PDB entry 7LCR | X-ray diffraction, 1.95 A resolution | chains A and B

# Chain A (and B)
Protein: 3C-like proteinase
Source organism: Severe acute respiratory syndrome coronavirus 2
Notes: EC 3.4.22.69; chain B of this document is another copy of the same molecule, construct and numbering; everything in this record applies to it too
Reference sequence: P0DTD1 (R1AB_SARS2); residues 1-306 here correspond to UniProt positions 3264-3569 (UniProt number = residue number + 3263)
Amino-acid sequence (306 residues; each row starts with the number of its first residue):
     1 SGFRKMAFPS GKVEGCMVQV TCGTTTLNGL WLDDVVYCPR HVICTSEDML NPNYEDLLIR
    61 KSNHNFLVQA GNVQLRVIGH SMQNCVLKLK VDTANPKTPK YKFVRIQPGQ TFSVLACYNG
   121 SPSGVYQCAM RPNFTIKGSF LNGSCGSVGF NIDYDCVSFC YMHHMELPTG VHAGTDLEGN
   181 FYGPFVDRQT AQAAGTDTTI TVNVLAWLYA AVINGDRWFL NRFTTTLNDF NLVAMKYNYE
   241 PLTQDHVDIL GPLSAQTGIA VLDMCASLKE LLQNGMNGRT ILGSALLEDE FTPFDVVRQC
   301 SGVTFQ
Covalently attached groups: compound XTM linked to C145
Residues lining bound ligands: XTM (N~2~-{[(3-fluorophenyl)methoxy]carbonyl}-N-{(2S)-1-hydroxy-3-[(3S)-2-oxopyrrolidin-3-yl]propan-2-yl}-L-leucinamide): H41, Y54, F140, L141, N142, G143, S144, H163, H164, M165, E166, H172, D187, R188, Q189
UniProt features mapped onto this chain:
  - active site: H41 (For 3CL-PRO activity), C145 (Nucleophile)
  - site: Q306 (Cleavage)
  - cross-link (Glycyl lysine isopeptide (Lys-Gly)): K5 (interchain with G-Cter in ubiquitin), K90 (interchain with G-Cter in ubiquitin)
Reported in the primary citation:
  - binding site for XTM: C145

# How chain A and chain B interact
Pairs across the interface - 84 pairs, chain A then chain B:
  S1(A) - G138(B)
  S1(A) - S139(B)
  S1(A) - F140(B)  hydrogen bond (backbone-backbone)
  S1(A) - E166(B)  hydrogen bond (backbone-side chain)
  S1(A) - G170(B)
  S1(A) - H172(B)  hydrogen bond (backbone-side chain)
  G2(A) - G138(B)
  G2(A) - S139(B)  hydrogen bond (backbone-side chain)
  R4(A) - K5(B)
  R4(A) - Y126(B)
  R4(A) - Q127(B)  hydrogen bond (side chain-backbone)
  R4(A) - C128(B)
  R4(A) - K137(B)  hydrogen bond (side chain-backbone)
  R4(A) - G138(B)
  K5(A) - R4(B)
  K5(A) - Y126(B)
  M6(A) - G124(B)
  M6(A) - V125(B)
  M6(A) - Y126(B)  hydrophobic
  M6(A) - S139(B)
  A7(A) - G124(B)
  A7(A) - V125(B)  hydrogen bond (backbone-backbone)
  F8(A) - V125(B)
  P9(A) - S10(B)
  P9(A) - E14(B)
  P9(A) - P122(B)  hydrophobic
  P9(A) - S123(B)
  S10(A) - P9(B)
  S10(A) - S10(B)  hydrogen bond (side chain-backbone)
  S10(A) - E14(B)  hydrogen bond (backbone-side chain)
  G11(A) - G11(B)
  G11(A) - E14(B)  hydrogen bond (backbone-side chain)
  E14(A) - P9(B)
  E14(A) - S10(B)  hydrogen bond (side chain-backbone)
  E14(A) - G11(B)  hydrogen bond (side chain-backbone)
  P122(A) - P9(B)  hydrophobic
  S123(A) - P9(B)
  S123(A) - R298(B)  hydrogen bond (backbone-side chain)
  G124(A) - M6(B)
  G124(A) - A7(B)
  G124(A) - P9(B)
  G124(A) - R298(B)
  V125(A) - M6(B)
  V125(A) - A7(B)  hydrogen bond (backbone-backbone)
  V125(A) - F8(B)
  V125(A) - V125(B)  hydrophobic
  Y126(A) - R4(B)
  Y126(A) - K5(B)
  Y126(A) - M6(B)  hydrophobic
  Q127(A) - R4(B)  hydrogen bond (backbone-side chain)
  C128(A) - R4(B)
  K137(A) - R4(B)  hydrogen bond (backbone-side chain)
  G138(A) - S1(B)
  G138(A) - G2(B)
  G138(A) - F3(B)
  S139(A) - S1(B)
  S139(A) - G2(B)  hydrogen bond (side chain-backbone)
  S139(A) - Q299(B)  hydrogen bond
  F140(A) - S1(B)  hydrogen bond (backbone-backbone)
  L141(A) - Q299(B)
  L141(A) - C300(B)
  L141(A) - S301(B)
  E166(A) - S1(B)  hydrogen bond (side chain-backbone)
  G170(A) - S1(B)
  H172(A) - S1(B)  hydrogen bond (side chain-backbone)
  G283(A) - L286(B)
  A285(A) - A285(B)  hydrophobic
  A285(A) - L286(B)  hydrophobic
  L286(A) - G283(B)
  L286(A) - A285(B)  hydrophobic
  R298(A) - S123(B)  hydrogen bond (side chain-backbone)
  Q299(A) - S139(B)  hydrogen bond
  Q299(A) - L141(B)
  C300(A) - L141(B)
  S301(A) - L141(B)
  G302(A) - L141(B)
  V303(A) - S123(B)  hydrogen bond (backbone-side chain)
  T304(A) - Y118(B)
  T304(A) - S121(B)  hydrogen bond
  T304(A) - P122(B)
  T304(A) - S123(B)
  F305(A) - P122(B)  hydrogen bond (backbone-backbone)
  F305(A) - S123(B)
  Q306(A) - S121(B)
Other interface residues (no listed pair), chain A (44 interface residues in all): F3, K12, L115, T280, S284, E290
Other interface residues (no listed pair), chain B (41 interface residues in all): K12, L115, N119, T280, S284

# In short
44 residues of chain A face 41 of chain B across their interface; the contacts include 26 hydrogen bonds.
Among the polar pairs are S1(A)-E166(B), S1(A)-H172(B) and G2(A)-S139(B). Covalently linked compound XTM: at
C145(A). UniProt lists active-site residues H41(A) and C145(A) on chain A. From the paper: a binding site for
XTM at C145(A).
Both chains are 3C-like proteinase (Severe acute respiratory syndrome coronavirus 2). Entry 7LCR (Improved
Feline Drugs as SARS-CoV-2 Mpro Inhibitors: Structure-Activity Studies & Micellar Solubilization for Enhanced
Bioavailability) was determined by X-ray diffraction together with 7LCO, 7LCS, 7LCT and 7LDL from the same
study.
